PDB entry 7ZNW | X-ray diffraction, 2.09 A resolution | chains A and C

Chain A (and C):
Name: artificial unspecific peoxygenase
Source organism: Marasmius rotula
Notes: EC 1.11.2.1; chain C of this document is another copy of the same molecule, construct and numbering; everything in this record applies to it too
Amino-acid sequence (241 residues; numbered 1 to 241; the number before each row is that of its first residue):
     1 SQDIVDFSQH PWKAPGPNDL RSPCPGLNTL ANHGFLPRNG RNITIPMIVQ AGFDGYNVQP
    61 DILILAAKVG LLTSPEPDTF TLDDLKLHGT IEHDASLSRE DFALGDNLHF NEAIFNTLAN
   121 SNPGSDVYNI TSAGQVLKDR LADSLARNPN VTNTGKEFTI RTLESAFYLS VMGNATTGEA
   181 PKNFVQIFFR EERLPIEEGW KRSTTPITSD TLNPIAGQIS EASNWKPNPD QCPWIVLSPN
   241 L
Unresolved in the structure: 1-5, 240-241 (chain C: 1-4, 240-241)
Bound ions: heme Fe near Cys-24 (its only coordinating residue here); Mg2+: Glu-92, His-93, Ser-96 (together with heme)
Small-molecule neighbours: heme (HEM): Pro-23, Cys-24, Pro-25, Gly-26, Leu-27, Leu-30, Ile-48, Tyr-56, Leu-63, Ala-66, Ala-67, Gly-70, Phe-80, Leu-85, Ile-91, Glu-92, His-93, Ser-96, Leu-97, Ser-98, Arg-99, Glu-164, Phe-167, Tyr-168, Val-171, Phe-188, Phe-189
Reported in the primary citation:
  - self-association interface (contacts with another copy of this molecule); pairs are residue here / residue on that copy: Cys-232/Cys-232
  - specificity-determining residues: Lys-156, Leu-163, Phe-167, Asn-213 (proposed by the authors, not directly observed)

Interface between chain A and chain C:
Inter-chain disulfides: Cys-232(A)/Cys-232(C)
Contacting residue pairs - 30 pairs, chain A then chain C:
  Ile-45(A) / Pro-77(C)
  Pro-46(A) / Asp-78(C)
  Ile-64(A) / Pro-75(C)
  Ile-64(A) / Glu-76(C)
  Leu-65(A) / Leu-237(C)
  Lys-68(A) / Leu-71(C)  hydrogen bond (side chain-backbone)
  Lys-68(A) / Leu-72(C)
  Lys-68(A) / Ser-74(C)  hydrogen bond (side chain-backbone)
  Lys-68(A) / Glu-76(C)  hydrogen bond (side chain-backbone)
  Lys-68(A) / Pro-77(C)
  Leu-71(A) / Lys-68(C)  hydrogen bond (backbone-side chain)
  Leu-72(A) / Lys-68(C)
  Ser-74(A) / Lys-68(C)  hydrogen bond (backbone-side chain)
  Pro-75(A) / Ile-64(C)
  Glu-76(A) / Ile-64(C)
  Glu-76(A) / Lys-68(C)  hydrogen bond (backbone-side chain)
  Pro-77(A) / Ile-45(C)
  Pro-77(A) / Lys-68(C)
  Asp-78(A) / Pro-46(C)
  Lys-156(A) / Trp-234(C)
  Cys-232(A) / Cys-232(C)  disulfide
  Pro-233(A) / Pro-233(C)
  Pro-233(A) / Trp-234(C)
  Trp-234(A) / Pro-233(C)
  Trp-234(A) / Trp-234(C)
  Trp-234(A) / Ile-235(C)  hydrophobic
  Ile-235(A) / Trp-234(C)  hydrophobic
  Ile-235(A) / Leu-237(C)  hydrophobic
  Leu-237(A) / Leu-65(C)
  Leu-237(A) / Ile-235(C)  hydrophobic
Also at the interface, not in a pair above, chain A (20 interface residues in all): Val-69, Ser-238
Also at the interface, not in a pair above, chain C (19 interface residues in all): Val-69, Lys-156

Overview:
The interface between chain A and chain C involves 20 residues on one side and 19 on the other; the contacts
include 1 disulfide bond and 6 hydrogen bonds. Polar contacts include Lys-68(A)/Leu-71(C), Lys-68(A)/Ser-74(C)
and Lys-68(A)/Glu-76(C). Chain A binds heme. The paper reports specificity determinants Lys-156(A), Leu-163(A)
and Phe-167(A) among others; a self-association interface involving Cys-232(A).
Both chains are artificial unspecific peoxygenase (Marasmius rotula). Entry 7ZNW (Artificial Unspecific
Peroxygenase expressed in Escherichia coli at 2.09 Angstrom resolution) was determined by X-ray diffraction
(same publication as 7ZNM and 7ZNV).
